PDB entry 6MGB | X-ray diffraction, 1.80 A resolution | chain A

# Chain A
Name: Capsular polysaccharide export system protein KpsC
Organism: Thermosulfurimonas dismutans
Reference sequence: A0A179D1D1 (A0A179D1D1_9BACT); residue numbers follow UniProt; this construct covers 1-318
Chain sequence (326 residues; numbered -7 to 318; the number before each row is that of its first residue; numbers below 1 keep their minus sign (Met-7 is residue -7)):
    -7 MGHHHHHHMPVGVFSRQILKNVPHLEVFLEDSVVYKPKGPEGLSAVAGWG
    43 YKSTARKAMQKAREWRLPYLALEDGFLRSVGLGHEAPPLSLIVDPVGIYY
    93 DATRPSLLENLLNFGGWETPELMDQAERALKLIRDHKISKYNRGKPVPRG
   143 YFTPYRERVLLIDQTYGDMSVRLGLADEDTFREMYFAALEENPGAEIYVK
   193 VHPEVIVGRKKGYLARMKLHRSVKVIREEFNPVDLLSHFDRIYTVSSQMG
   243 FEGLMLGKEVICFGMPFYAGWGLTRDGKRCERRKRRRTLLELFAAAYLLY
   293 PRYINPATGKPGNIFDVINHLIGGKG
Disordered / not traced: -7 to -6, 316-318
Differences from the reference sequence: expression tag (-7 to 0)
Residues lining bound ligands: cytidine-5'-monophosphate (C5P): Ser131, Lys132, Tyr133, Ile154, Asp155, Gln156, Asp160, Lys192, Val193, His194, Pro195, Pro224, Ser239, Gln240, Met241, Glu244

# Overview
Bound to chain A: cytidine-5'-monophosphate.
Chain A is Capsular polysaccharide export system protein KpsC (Thermosulfurimonas dismutans); the structure,
Thermosulfurimonas dismutans KpsC, beta Kdo 2,4 transferase, was determined by X-ray diffraction (same
publication as 6MGC and 6MGD).
